2IJF - chain A; structure by X-ray diffraction, 3.00 A resolution.

# Chain A
Protein: RNA-directed RNA polymerase
From: Human poliovirus 1
Notes: EC 2.7.7.48
UniProtKB: P03300 (POLG_POL1M); residues 1-461 here correspond to UniProt positions 1748-2208 (UniProt number = residue number + 1747)
Sequence (461 residues; numbered 1 to 461; the number before each row is that of its first residue):
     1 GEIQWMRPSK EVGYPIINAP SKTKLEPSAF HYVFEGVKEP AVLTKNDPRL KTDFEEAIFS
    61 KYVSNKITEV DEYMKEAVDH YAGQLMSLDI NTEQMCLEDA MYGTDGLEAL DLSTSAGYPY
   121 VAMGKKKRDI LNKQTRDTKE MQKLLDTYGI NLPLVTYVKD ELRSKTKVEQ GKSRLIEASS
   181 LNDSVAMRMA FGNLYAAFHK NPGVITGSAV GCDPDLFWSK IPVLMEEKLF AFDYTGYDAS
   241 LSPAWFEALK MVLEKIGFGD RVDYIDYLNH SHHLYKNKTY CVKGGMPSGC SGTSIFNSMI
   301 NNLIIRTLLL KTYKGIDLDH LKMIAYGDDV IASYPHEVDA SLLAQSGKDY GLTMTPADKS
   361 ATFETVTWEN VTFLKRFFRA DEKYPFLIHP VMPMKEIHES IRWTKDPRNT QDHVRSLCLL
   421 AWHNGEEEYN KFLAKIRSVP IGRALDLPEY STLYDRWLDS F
Sequence notes: engineered mutation Ser64 (Gly1811 in P03300), Asp446 (Leu2193 in P03300), Asp455 (Arg2202 in P03300)
Curated features (UniProtKB/Swiss-Prot):
  - binding site (Mg(2+)): Asp329
Reported in the primary citation:
  - mutagenesis - R7A, D260A, D260A/D263A, D263A, D319A: decreased catalytic activity
  - contacts within the chain: Glu2-Gln4 (hydrogen bond), Glu2-Ser64 (hydrogen bond)
  - mutagenesis - G1A: decreased catalytic activity (citing earlier work)
  - specificity-determining residues: Asp238 (citing earlier work)
  - mutagenesis - G64S: decreased catalytic activity on nucleotide incorporation (citing earlier work)
  - mutagenesis - D446A: increased catalytic activity

# In short
UniProt lists Mg2+-binding residue Asp329. From the paper: R7A, D260A and D260A/D263A, among others, reduce
catalytic activity; the specificity determinant Asp238; 8 substitutions were tested in all.
Chain A is RNA-directed RNA polymerase (Human poliovirus 1); the structure, Crystal Structure of the
Poliovirus RNA-Dependent RNA Polymerase Fidelity Mutant 3Dpol G64S, was determined by X-ray diffraction.
